Entry 7WFE (electron microscopy, 3.25 A resolution); this record covers chains BB and BG of the 16 polymer chains in the assembly.

== Chain BB ==
Molecule: Photosystem I P700 chlorophyll a apoprotein A2
From: Arabidopsis thaliana
Notes: EC 1.97.1.12
UniProt: P56767 (PSAB_ARATH); numbering as in UniProt (aligned over 1-734)
Sequence (734 residues; numbered 1 to 734; the number before each row is that of its first residue):
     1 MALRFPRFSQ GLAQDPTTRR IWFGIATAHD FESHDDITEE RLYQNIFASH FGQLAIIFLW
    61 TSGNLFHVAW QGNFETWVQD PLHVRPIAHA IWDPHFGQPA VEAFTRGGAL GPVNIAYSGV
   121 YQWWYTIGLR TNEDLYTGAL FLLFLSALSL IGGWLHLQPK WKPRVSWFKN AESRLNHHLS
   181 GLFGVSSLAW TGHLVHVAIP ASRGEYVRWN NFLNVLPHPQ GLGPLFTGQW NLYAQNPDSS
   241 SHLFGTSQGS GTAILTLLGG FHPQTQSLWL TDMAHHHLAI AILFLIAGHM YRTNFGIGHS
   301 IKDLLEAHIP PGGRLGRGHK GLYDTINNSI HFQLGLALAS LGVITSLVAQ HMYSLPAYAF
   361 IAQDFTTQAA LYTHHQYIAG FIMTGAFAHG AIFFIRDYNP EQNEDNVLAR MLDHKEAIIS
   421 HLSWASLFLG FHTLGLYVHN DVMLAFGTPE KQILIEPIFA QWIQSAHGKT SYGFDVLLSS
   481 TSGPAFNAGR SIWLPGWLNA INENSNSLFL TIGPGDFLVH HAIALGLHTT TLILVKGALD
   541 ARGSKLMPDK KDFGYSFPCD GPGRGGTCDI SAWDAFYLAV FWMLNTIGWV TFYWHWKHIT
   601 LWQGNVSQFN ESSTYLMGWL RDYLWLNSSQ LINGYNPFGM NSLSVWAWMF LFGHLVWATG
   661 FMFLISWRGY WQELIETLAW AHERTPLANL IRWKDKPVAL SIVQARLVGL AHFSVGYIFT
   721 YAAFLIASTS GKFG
Not modelled in the structure: 1
UniProt features mapped onto this chain:
  - binding site ([4Fe-4S] cluster): Cys559, Cys568
  - binding site (chlorophyll a): His654, Met662, Tyr670
  - binding site (phylloquinone): Trp671

== Chain BG ==
Molecule: Photosystem I reaction center subunit V, chloroplastic
From: Arabidopsis thaliana
UniProt: Q9S7N7 (PSAG_ARATH); residues 1-160 here = UniProt positions 1-160
Sequence (160 residues; each row starts with the number of its first residue):
     1 MATSASALLS PTTFSTAISH KNPNSISFHG LRPLRLGGSS SALPKLSTTG RKSSSAVVRA
    61 ELSPSIVISL STGLSLFLGR FVFFNFQREN VAKQGLPEQN GKTHFEAGDD RAKEYVSLLK
   121 SNDPIGFNIV DVLAWGSIGH IVAYYILATS SNGYDPSFFG
Not modelled in the structure: 1-60, 155-160

== Chain BB / chain BG interface ==
Contacting residue pairs - 61 pairs, chain BB then chain BG:
  Arg164(BB) - Gly108(BG)  hydrogen bond (side chain-backbone)
  Arg164(BB) - Asp110(BG)  salt bridge
  Ser166(BB) - Gln99(BG)
  Ser166(BB) - Ala107(BG)  hydrogen bond (side chain-backbone)
  Ser166(BB) - Gly108(BG)
  Ser166(BB) - Asp109(BG)  hydrogen bond (side chain-backbone)
  Trp167(BB) - Asp109(BG)
  Trp167(BB) - Arg111(BG)
  Lys169(BB) - Gln99(BG)
  Lys169(BB) - Asn100(BG)
  Lys169(BB) - His104(BG)
  Asn170(BB) - His104(BG)
  Asn170(BB) - Asp109(BG)  hydrogen bond
  Glu172(BB) - Pro97(BG)
  Glu172(BB) - His104(BG)  salt bridge
  Leu225(BB) - Tyr144(BG)
  Phe226(BB) - Tyr144(BG)  hydrogen bond (backbone-side chain)
  Thr227(BB) - Pro64(BG)
  Gly228(BB) - Tyr144(BG)
  Gly228(BB) - Leu147(BG)
  Gly228(BB) - Ala148(BG)
  Trp230(BB) - Tyr144(BG)  hydrophobic
  Trp230(BB) - Ala148(BG)  hydrophobic
  Asn231(BB) - Ser151(BG)
  Asn231(BB) - Asn152(BG)
  Arg292(BB) - Val91(BG)
  Arg292(BB) - Gly95(BG)
  Arg292(BB) - Leu96(BG)
  Arg292(BB) - Pro97(BG)
  Arg292(BB) - Glu114(BG)  salt bridge
  Thr293(BB) - Glu114(BG)
  Asn294(BB) - Arg111(BG)  hydrogen bond (side chain-backbone)
  Asn294(BB) - Ala112(BG)  hydrogen bond (side chain-backbone)
  Asn294(BB) - Lys113(BG)
  Asn294(BB) - Glu114(BG)
  Asn294(BB) - Tyr115(BG)  hydrogen bond (backbone-backbone)
  Phe295(BB) - Tyr115(BG)  hydrophobic
  Phe295(BB) - Leu119(BG)
  Phe295(BB) - Val130(BG)
  Gly296(BB) - Arg88(BG)
  Gly296(BB) - Val91(BG)
  Gly296(BB) - Glu114(BG)
  Ile297(BB) - Gln87(BG)
  Ile297(BB) - Val130(BG)  hydrophobic
  Ile297(BB) - Asp131(BG)
  His299(BB) - Gln94(BG)
  Ser300(BB) - Gln94(BG)  hydrogen bond (side chain-backbone)
  Ser300(BB) - Gly95(BG)
  Ser300(BB) - Leu96(BG)
  Ser300(BB) - Pro97(BG)
  Lys302(BB) - Glu98(BG)  salt bridge
  Asp303(BB) - Lys93(BG)
  Asp303(BB) - Gln94(BG)  hydrogen bond (side chain-backbone)
  Leu304(BB) - Gln94(BG)
  Tyr323(BB) - Glu98(BG)
  Tyr323(BB) - His104(BG)
  Asp324(BB) - Asn100(BG)  hydrogen bond (side chain-backbone)
  Asp324(BB) - Gly101(BG)
  Asn328(BB) - Asn100(BG)  hydrogen bond
  Ala488(BB) - Tyr154(BG)  hydrogen bond (backbone-side chain)
  Ile492(BB) - Tyr154(BG)
Also at the interface, not in a pair above, chain BB (33 interface residues in all): Gln229, Ile286, Gly298, Asn327, Gly489
Also at the interface, not in a pair above, chain BG (35 interface residues in all): Asn128, Ala134, Ile141

== Summary ==
The interface between chain BB and chain BG involves 33 residues on one side and 35 on the other, with 13
hydrogen bonds and 4 salt bridges. Polar contacts include Arg164(BB)-Asp110(BG), Glu172(BB)-His104(BG) and
Arg292(BB)-Glu114(BG).
Here chain BB is Photosystem I P700 chlorophyll a apoprotein A2 and chain BG is Photosystem I reaction center
subunit V, chloroplastic, both from Arabidopsis thaliana. Entry 7WFE (Right PSI in the cyclic electron
transfer supercomplex NDH-PSI from Arabidopsis) was determined by electron microscopy together with 7WFD and
7WFG from the same study.
